PDB entry 9CGW | X-ray diffraction, 2.65 A resolution | chains B and C of the 4 polymer chains in the assembly

[Chain B]
Molecule: Extradiol ring-cleavage dioxygenase LigAB LigA subunit domain-containing protein
From: Shewanella oneidensis
UniProtKB: Q8EGW2 (Q8EGW2_SHEON); numbering as in UniProt (aligned over 1-71)
Chain sequence (78 residues; row label = number of the first residue in the row; numbers below 1 keep their minus sign (Met-6 is residue -6)):
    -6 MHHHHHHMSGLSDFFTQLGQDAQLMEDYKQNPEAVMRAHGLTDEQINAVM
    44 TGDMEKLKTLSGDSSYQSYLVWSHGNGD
Not modelled in the structure: -6 to 2, 55-71
Differences from the reference sequence: initiating methionine (-6); expression tag (-5 to 0); engineered mutation Trp65 (Ile in Q8EGW2)

[Chain C]
Molecule: TP-methylase family protein
From: Shewanella oneidensis
UniProtKB: Q8EGW3 (Q8EGW3_SHEON); numbering as in UniProt (aligned over 1-263)
Chain sequence (263 residues; row label = number of the first residue in the row):
     1 MGSLVCVGTGLQLAGQISVLSRSYIEHADIVFSLLPDGFSQRWLTKLNPN
    51 VINLQQFYAQNGEVKNRRDTYEQMVNAILDAVRAGKKTVCALYGHPGVFA
   101 CVSHMAITRAKAEGFSAKMEPGISAEACLWADLGIDPGNSGHQSFEASQF
   151 MFFNHVPDPTTHLLLWQIAIAGEHTLTQFHTSSDRLQILVEQLNQWYPLD
   201 HEVVIYEAANLPIQAPRIERLPLANLPQAHLMPISTLLIPPAKKLEYNYA
   251 ILAKLGIGPEDLG
Not modelled in the structure: 1, 58-64, 261-263
Metal / ion sites: Zn2+: Glu126, His142 (shared with 2 residues of chain A)

[How chain B and chain C interact]
Pairs across the interface (16; chain B residue first):
  Gly12(B) with Leu20(C)
  Gln13(B) with Val19(C); Leu20(C); Ser23(C)
  Asp14(B) with Leu20(C); Ser23(C), hydrogen bond; His27(C), salt bridge
  Ala15(B) with Leu20(C); Ser23(C), hydrogen bond (backbone-side chain); Tyr24(C)
  Gln16(B) with His27(C); Lys87(C), hydrogen bond
  Met18(B) with Tyr24(C)
  Glu19(B) with Tyr24(C), hydrogen bond; Lys118(C), salt bridge
  Lys22(B) with Lys118(C)

[In short]
Chain B and chain C form an interface of 8 and 7 residues respectively; the contacts include 4 hydrogen bonds
and 2 salt bridges. Polar pairs include Asp14(B)-His27(C), Glu19(B)-Lys118(C) and Asp14(B)-Ser23(C). The Zn2+
site is built by Glu126(C) and His142(C).
Here chain B is Extradiol ring-cleavage dioxygenase LigAB LigA subunit domain-containing protein and chain C
is TP-methylase family protein, both from Shewanella oneidensis. Entry 9CGW (Structure of the
alpha-N-methyltransferase (SonM) and RiPP precursor (SonA-I65W) heteromeric complex (no cofactor)) was
determined by X-ray diffraction together with 9CH0, 9CH1, 9CH2, 9CH3, 9CH5, 9CH7, 9CHI and 9CHK from the same
study.
